7EY7 - chains m and Q of the 42 polymer chains in the assembly; structure by electron microscopy, 4.30 A resolution (low resolution: residue-level contacts below are approximate; hydrogen-bond / salt-bridge calls are withheld).

== Chain m ==
Molecule: Tail fiber protein
Organism: Escherichia phage T7
UniProt: P03748 (FIBER_BPT7); numbering as in UniProt (aligned over 1-553)
Sequence (553 residues; numbered 1 to 553; the number before each row is that of its first residue):
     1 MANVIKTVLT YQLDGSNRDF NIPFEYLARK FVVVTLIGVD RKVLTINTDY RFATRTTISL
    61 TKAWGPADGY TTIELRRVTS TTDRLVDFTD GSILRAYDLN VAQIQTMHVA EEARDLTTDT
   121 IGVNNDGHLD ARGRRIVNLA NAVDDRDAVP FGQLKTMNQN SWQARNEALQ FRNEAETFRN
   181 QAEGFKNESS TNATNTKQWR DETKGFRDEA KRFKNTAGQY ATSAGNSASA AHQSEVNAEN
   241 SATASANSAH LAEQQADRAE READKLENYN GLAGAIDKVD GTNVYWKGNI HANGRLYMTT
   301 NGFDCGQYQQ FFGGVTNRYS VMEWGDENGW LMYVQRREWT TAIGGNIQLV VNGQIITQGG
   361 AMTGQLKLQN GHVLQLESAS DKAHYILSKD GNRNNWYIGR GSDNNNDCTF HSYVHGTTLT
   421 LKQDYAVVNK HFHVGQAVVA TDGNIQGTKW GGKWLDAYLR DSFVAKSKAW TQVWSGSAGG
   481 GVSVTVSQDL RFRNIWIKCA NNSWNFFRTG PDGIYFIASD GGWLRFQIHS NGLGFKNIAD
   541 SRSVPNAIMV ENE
Disordered / not traced: 1-2, 118-553

== Chain Q ==
Molecule: Tail tubular protein gp11
Organism: Escherichia phage T7
UniProt: P03746 (TUBE1_BPT7); residues 1-196 here = UniProt positions 1-196
Sequence (196 residues; row label = number of the first residue in the row):
     1 MRSYDMNVET AAELSAVNDI LASIGEPPVS TLEGDANADA ANARRILNKI NRQIQSRGWT
    61 FNIEEGITLL PDVYSNLIVY SDDYLSLMST SGQSIYVNRG GYVYDRTSQS DRFDSGITVN
   121 IIRLRDYDEM PECFRYWIVT KASRQFNNRF FGAPEVEGVL QEEEDEARRL CMEYEMDYGG
   181 YNMLDGDAFT SGLLTR
Disordered / not traced: 196

== Interface between chain m and chain Q ==
Residue-residue contacts - 18 pairs, chain m then chain Q:
  V4(m) with Y102(Q)
  K6(m) with Y102(Q)
  L9(m) with D72(Q); S75(Q); V79(Q)
  T10(m) with D72(Q); V73(Q); Y74(Q)
  Y11(m) with L70(Q); D72(Q)
  Q12(m) with V73(Q)
  N17(m) with L70(Q)
  F20(m) with L70(Q)
  P23(m) with V79(Q)
  R55(m) with R2(Q); M6(Q); D126(Q)
  A96(m) with D5(Q)
Also at the interface, not in a pair above, chain m (16 interface residues in all): N21, T56, T57, T72, R95
Also at the interface, not in a pair above, chain Q (17 interface residues in all): Y4, G34, P71, D83, Y84, R123

== Overview ==
16 residues of chain m face 17 of chain Q across their interface.
Here chain m is Tail fiber protein and chain Q is Tail tubular protein gp11, both from Escherichia phage T7.
Entry 7EY7 (bacteriophage T7 tail complex) was determined by electron microscopy, deposited together with
7EY6, 7EY8, 7EY9 and 7EYB.
